6RQL - chains A and E of the 20 polymer chains in the assembly; structure by electron microscopy, 2.90 A resolution.

# Chain A
Name: DNA-directed RNA polymerase I subunit RPA190
Organism: Saccharomyces cerevisiae
Notes: EC 2.7.7.6
UniProt: P10964 (RPA1_YEAST); residue numbers follow UniProt; this construct covers 1-1664
Sequence (1664 residues; numbered 1 to 1664; the number before each row is that of its first residue):
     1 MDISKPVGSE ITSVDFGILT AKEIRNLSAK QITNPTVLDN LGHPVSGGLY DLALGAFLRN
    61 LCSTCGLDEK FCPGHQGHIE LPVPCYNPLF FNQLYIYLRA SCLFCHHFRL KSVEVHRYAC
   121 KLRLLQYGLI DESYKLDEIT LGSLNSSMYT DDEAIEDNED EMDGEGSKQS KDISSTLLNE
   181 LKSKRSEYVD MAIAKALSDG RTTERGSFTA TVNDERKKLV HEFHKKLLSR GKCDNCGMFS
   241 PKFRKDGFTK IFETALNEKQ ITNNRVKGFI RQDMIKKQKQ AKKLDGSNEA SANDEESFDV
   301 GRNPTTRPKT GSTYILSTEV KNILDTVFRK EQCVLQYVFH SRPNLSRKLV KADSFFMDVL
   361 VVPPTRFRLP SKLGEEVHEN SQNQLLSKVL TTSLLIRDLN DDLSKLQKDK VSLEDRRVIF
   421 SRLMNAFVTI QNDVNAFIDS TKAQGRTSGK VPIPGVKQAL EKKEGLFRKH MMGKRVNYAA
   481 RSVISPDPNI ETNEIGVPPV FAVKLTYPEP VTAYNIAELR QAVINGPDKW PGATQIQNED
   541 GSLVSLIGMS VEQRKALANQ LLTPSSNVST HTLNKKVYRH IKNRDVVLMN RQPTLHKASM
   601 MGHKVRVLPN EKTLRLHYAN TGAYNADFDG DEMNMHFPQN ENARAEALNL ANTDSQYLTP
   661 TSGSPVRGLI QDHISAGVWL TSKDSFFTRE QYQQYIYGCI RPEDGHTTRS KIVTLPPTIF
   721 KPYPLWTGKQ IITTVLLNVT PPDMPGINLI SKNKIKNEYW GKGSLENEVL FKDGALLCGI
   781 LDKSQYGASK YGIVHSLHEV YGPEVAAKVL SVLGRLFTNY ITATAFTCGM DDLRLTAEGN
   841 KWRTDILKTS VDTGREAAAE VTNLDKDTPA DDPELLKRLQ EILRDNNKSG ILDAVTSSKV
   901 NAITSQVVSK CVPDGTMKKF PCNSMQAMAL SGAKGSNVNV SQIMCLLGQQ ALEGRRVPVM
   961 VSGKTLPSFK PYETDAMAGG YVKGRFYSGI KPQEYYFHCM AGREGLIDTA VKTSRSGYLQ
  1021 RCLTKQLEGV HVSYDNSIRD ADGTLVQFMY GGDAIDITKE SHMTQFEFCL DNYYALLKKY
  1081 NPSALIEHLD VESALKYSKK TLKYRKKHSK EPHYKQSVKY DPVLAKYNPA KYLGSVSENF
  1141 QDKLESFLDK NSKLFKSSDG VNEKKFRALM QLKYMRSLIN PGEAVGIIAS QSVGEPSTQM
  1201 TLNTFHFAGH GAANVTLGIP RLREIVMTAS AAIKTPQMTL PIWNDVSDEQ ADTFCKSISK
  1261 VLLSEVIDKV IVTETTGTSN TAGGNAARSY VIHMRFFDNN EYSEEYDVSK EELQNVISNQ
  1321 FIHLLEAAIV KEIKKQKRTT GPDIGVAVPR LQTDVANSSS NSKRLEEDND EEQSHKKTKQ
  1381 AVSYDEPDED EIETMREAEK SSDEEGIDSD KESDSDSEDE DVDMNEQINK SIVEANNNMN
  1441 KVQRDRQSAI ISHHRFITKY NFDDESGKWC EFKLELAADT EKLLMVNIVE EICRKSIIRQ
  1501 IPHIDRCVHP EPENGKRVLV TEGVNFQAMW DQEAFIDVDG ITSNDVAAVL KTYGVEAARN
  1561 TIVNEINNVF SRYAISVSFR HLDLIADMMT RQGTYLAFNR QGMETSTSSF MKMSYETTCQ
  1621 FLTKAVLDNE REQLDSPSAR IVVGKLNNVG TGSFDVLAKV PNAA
Not modelled in the structure: 1-2, 23, 142-171, 271-308, 407-416, 445-447, 1154-1159, 1206-1213, 1278-1286, 1419-1432, 1664
UniProt features mapped onto this chain:
  - region: Pro992 to Glu1004 (Bridging helix)
  - binding site (Zn(2+)): Cys62, Cys65, Cys72, His75, Cys102, Cys105, Cys233, Cys236
  - binding site (Mg(2+)): Asp627, Asp629, Asp631
  - modified residue (Phosphoserine): Ser889, Ser1636

# Chain E
Name: DNA-directed RNA polymerases I, II, and III subunit RPABC1
Organism: Saccharomyces cerevisiae
UniProt: P20434 (RPAB1_YEAST); residue numbers follow UniProt; this construct covers 1-215
Sequence (215 residues; row label = number of the first residue in the row):
     1 MDQENERNIS RLWRAFRTVK EMVKDRGYFI TQEEVELPLE DFKAKYCDSM GRPQRKMMSF
    61 QANPTEESIS KFPDMGSLWV EFCDEPSVGV KTMKTFVIHI QEKNFQTGIF VYQNNITPSA
   121 MKLVPSIPPA TIETFNEAAL VVNITHHELV PKHIRLSSDE KRELLKRYRL KESQLPRIQR
   181 ADPVALYLGL KRGEVVKIIR KSETSGRYAS YRICM

# How chain A and chain E interact
Residue-residue contacts (98; chain A residue first):
  Asp131(A) - Arg192(E)
  Tyr134(A) - Arg192(E)
  Glu138(A) - Pro128(E)
  Gly200(A) - Lys171(E)
  Arg201(A) - Lys171(E)
  Thr209(A) - Ser173(E)  hydrogen bond
  Thr209(A) - Gln174(E)
  Thr211(A) - Ser173(E)  hydrogen bond (side chain-backbone)
  Val212(A) - Ser173(E)
  Asp214(A) - Arg177(E)  salt bridge
  Glu215(A) - Arg177(E)  salt bridge
  Asp1035(A) - Tyr168(E)
  Arg1039(A) - Tyr168(E)  hydrogen bond (side chain-backbone)
  Arg1039(A) - Leu170(E)
  Gly1043(A) - Gln174(E)
  Thr1044(A) - Gln174(E)
  Leu1045(A) - Gln174(E)  hydrogen bond (backbone-backbone)
  Leu1045(A) - Pro176(E)
  Gln1047(A) - Tyr208(E)
  Phe1048(A) - Tyr168(E)
  Phe1048(A) - Leu175(E)  hydrophobic
  Phe1048(A) - Tyr208(E)  hydrogen bond (backbone-side chain)
  Phe1048(A) - Ser210(E)
  Phe1048(A) - Tyr211(E)
  Met1049(A) - Tyr208(E)  hydrogen bond (backbone-side chain)
  Gly1051(A) - Ser202(E)  hydrogen bond (backbone-side chain)
  Gly1051(A) - Thr204(E)
  Gly1051(A) - Ser205(E)
  Gly1052(A) - Ser205(E)
  Gly1052(A) - Tyr208(E)
  Asp1053(A) - Thr204(E)
  Asp1053(A) - Ser205(E)
  His1113(A) - Thr145(E)
  His1113(A) - His146(E)
  His1113(A) - His147(E)  hydrogen bond (side chain-backbone)
  His1113(A) - Glu148(E)
  His1113(A) - Val150(E)  hydrogen bond (side chain-backbone)
  Tyr1114(A) - Thr145(E)
  Tyr1114(A) - His146(E)
  Tyr1114(A) - Lys152(E)  hydrogen bond (backbone-side chain)
  Val1118(A) - Ile154(E)  hydrophobic
  Val1118(A) - Ile199(E)  hydrophobic
  Tyr1120(A) - Arg207(E)  hydrogen bond (backbone-side chain)
  Pro1122(A) - Arg207(E)
  Ser1137(A) - Ser205(E)
  Glu1138(A) - Ser205(E)  hydrogen bond (backbone-backbone)
  Glu1138(A) - Arg207(E)  salt bridge
  Asn1139(A) - Glu203(E)
  Asn1139(A) - Thr204(E)  hydrogen bond (side chain-backbone)
  Asn1139(A) - Ser205(E)  hydrogen bond (backbone-backbone)
  Gln1527(A) - Ala138(E)
  Trp1530(A) - Arg14(E)  hydrogen bond (backbone-side chain)
  Trp1530(A) - Val142(E)  hydrophobic
  Asp1531(A) - Arg11(E)  salt bridge
  Asp1531(A) - Arg14(E)  salt bridge
  Glu1533(A) - Arg14(E)  salt bridge
  Val1538(A) - Val142(E)  hydrophobic
  Val1538(A) - His147(E)
  Asp1539(A) - Val142(E)
  Asp1539(A) - His146(E)
  Asp1539(A) - His147(E)
  Asp1539(A) - Glu148(E)  hydrogen bond (backbone-backbone)
  Gly1540(A) - His147(E)
  Ile1541(A) - His147(E)  hydrogen bond (backbone-side chain)
  Lys1551(A) - Pro183(E)
  Thr1552(A) - Pro183(E)
  Tyr1553(A) - Ile144(E)  hydrophobic
  Tyr1553(A) - His147(E)
  Tyr1553(A) - Val150(E)
  Tyr1553(A) - Val184(E)
  Gly1554(A) - Asp182(E)
  Gly1554(A) - Pro183(E)
  Val1555(A) - Ile178(E)  hydrophobic
  Val1555(A) - Asp182(E)  hydrogen bond (backbone-side chain)
  Val1555(A) - Arg212(E)
  Glu1556(A) - Leu149(E)
  Glu1556(A) - Pro151(E)
  Glu1556(A) - His153(E)
  Glu1556(A) - Ile198(E)
  Glu1556(A) - Arg200(E)  salt bridge
  Glu1556(A) - Arg212(E)  salt bridge
  Ala1557(A) - Leu149(E)
  Ala1557(A) - Val150(E)  hydrophobic
  Arg1559(A) - Arg200(E)
  Asn1560(A) - Leu149(E)  hydrogen bond (side chain-backbone)
  Thr1561(A) - Leu149(E)
  Phe1579(A) - Glu203(E)
  Phe1579(A) - Thr204(E)
  Arg1580(A) - Thr204(E)
  Asp1583(A) - Ser202(E)
  Asp1587(A) - Arg200(E)  salt bridge
  Thr1590(A) - Arg212(E)  hydrogen bond (backbone-side chain)
  Arg1591(A) - Arg177(E)  hydrogen bond (backbone-backbone)
  Gln1592(A) - Arg177(E)  hydrogen bond
  Gln1592(A) - Gln179(E)
  Gly1593(A) - Arg177(E)  hydrogen bond (backbone-backbone)
  Gly1593(A) - Gln179(E)
  Thr1594(A) - Gln179(E)
Other interface residues (no listed pair), chain A (66 interface residues in all): Ile130, Ser1037, Asp1042, Val1046, Gln1116, Asp1121, Ala1125, Lys1126, Leu1550, Asn1564
Other interface residues (no listed pair), chain E (51 interface residues in all): Ser10, Ile127, Ala139, Val141, Asn143, Arg167, Gly206, Ala209, Met215

# Summary
66 residues of chain A and 51 residues of chain E are in contact, with 23 hydrogen bonds and 9 salt bridges.
Polar pairs include Asp214(A)-Arg177(E), Glu215(A)-Arg177(E) and Glu1138(A)-Arg207(E). UniProt lists 8
Zn2+-binding residues and 3 Mg2+-binding residues on chain A.
Here chain A is DNA-directed RNA polymerase I subunit RPA190 and chain E is DNA-directed RNA polymerases I,
II, and III subunit RPABC1, both from Saccharomyces cerevisiae. Entry 6RQL (RNA Polymerase I Closed
Conformation 2 (CC2)) was determined by electron microscopy (same publication as 6RQH, 6RQT, 6RRD, 6RUI, 6RUO
and 6RWE).
